PDB entry 3I4M | X-ray diffraction, 3.70 A resolution | chains B and P of the 15 polymer chains in the assembly

Chain B:
Molecule: DNA-directed RNA polymerase II subunit RPB2
From: Saccharomyces cerevisiae
Notes: EC 2.7.7.6
Reference sequence: P08518 (RPB2_YEAST); residue numbers follow UniProt; this construct covers 1-1224
Chain sequence (1224 residues; numbered 1 to 1224; the number before each row is that of its first residue):
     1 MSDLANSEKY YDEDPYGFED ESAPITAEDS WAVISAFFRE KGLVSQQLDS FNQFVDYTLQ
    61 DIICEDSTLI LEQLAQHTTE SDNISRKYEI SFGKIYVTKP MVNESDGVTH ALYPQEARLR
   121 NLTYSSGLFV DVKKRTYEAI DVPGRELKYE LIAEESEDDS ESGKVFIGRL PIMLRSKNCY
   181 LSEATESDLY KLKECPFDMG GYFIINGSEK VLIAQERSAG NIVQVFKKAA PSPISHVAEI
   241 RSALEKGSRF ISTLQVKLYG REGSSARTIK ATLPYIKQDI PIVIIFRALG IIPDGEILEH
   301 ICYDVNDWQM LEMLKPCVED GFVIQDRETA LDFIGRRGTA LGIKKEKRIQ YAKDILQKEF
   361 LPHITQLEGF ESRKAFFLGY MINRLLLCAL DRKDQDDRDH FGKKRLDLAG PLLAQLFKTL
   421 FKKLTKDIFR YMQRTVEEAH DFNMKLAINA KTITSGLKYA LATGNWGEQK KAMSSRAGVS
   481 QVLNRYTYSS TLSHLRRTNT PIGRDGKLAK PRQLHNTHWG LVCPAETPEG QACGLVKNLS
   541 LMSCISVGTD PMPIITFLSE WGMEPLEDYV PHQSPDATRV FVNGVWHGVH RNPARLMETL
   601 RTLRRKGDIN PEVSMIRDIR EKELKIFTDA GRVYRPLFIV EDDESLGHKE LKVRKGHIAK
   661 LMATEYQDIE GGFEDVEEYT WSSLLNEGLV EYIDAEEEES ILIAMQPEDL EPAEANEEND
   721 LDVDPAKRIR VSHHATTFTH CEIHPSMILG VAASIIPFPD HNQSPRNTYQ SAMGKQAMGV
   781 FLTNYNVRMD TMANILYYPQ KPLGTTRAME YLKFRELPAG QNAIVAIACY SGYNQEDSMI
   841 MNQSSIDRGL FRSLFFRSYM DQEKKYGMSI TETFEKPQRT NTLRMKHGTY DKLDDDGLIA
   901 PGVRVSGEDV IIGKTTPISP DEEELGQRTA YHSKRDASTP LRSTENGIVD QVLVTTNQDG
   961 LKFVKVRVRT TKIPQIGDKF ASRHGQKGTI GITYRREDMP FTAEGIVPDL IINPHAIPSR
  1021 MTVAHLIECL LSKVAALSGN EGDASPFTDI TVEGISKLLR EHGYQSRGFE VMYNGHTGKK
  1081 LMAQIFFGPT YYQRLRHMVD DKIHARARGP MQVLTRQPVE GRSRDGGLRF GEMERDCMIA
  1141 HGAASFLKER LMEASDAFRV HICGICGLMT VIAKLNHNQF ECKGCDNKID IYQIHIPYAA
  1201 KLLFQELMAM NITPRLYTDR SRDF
Disordered / not traced: 1-19, 71-89, 139-163, 438-445, 669-677, 716-721, 920-932
Bound ions: Zn2+: Cys1163, Cys1166, Cys1182, Cys1185

Chain P:
Molecule: 16-nt RNA strand
Sequence (16 nucleotides; row label = number of the first residue in the row; numbers below 1 keep their minus sign (U-4 is residue -4)):
    -4 UGCAUCUUCC AGGCCU
Disordered / not traced: -4 to 1
Bound ions: Mg2+: C10, U11 (shared with 3 residues of chain A)

How chain B and chain P interact:
Pairs across the interface (16):
  Ala477(B) - A6(P)  sugar contact
  Gln481(B) - G7(P)  sugar contact
  Glu529(B) - U11(P)  phosphate contact
  Gln531(B) - G8(P)  hydrogen bond to the phosphate
  Arg766(B) - U11(P)  hydrogen bond to the base
  Tyr769(B) - U11(P)  sugar contact
  Gln776(B) - C9(P)  sugar contact
  Lys979(B) - C10(P)  salt bridge to the phosphate
  Gly985(B) - U11(P)  base contact
  Lys987(B) - C10(P)  phosphate contact
  Lys987(B) - U11(P)  hydrogen bond to the sugar
  Arg1020(B) - U11(P)  hydrogen bond to the base
  His1097(B) - C9(P)  sugar contact
  Gln1112(B) - U2(P)  phosphate contact
  Gln1112(B) - U3(P)  phosphate contact
  Arg1124(B) - U2(P)  hydrogen bond to the phosphate
Interface residues without a listed pair, chain B (17 interface residues in all): Gly478, Ala772, Ser1019
Interface residues without a listed pair, chain P (9 interface residues in all): C5

Summary:
Chain B and chain P form an interface of 17 and 9 residues respectively; the contacts include 5 hydrogen bonds
and 1 salt bridge. Among the polar pairs are Arg766(B)-U11(P), Arg1020(B)-U11(P) and Lys987(B)-U11(P). C10(P)
and U11(P) coordinate Mg2+.
Chain B is DNA-directed RNA polymerase II subunit RPB2 (Saccharomyces cerevisiae) and chain P is a 16-nt RNA
strand; the structure, 8-oxoguanine containing RNA polymerase II elongation complex D, was determined by X-ray
diffraction (same publication as 3I4N).
